PDB entry 7VAM | electron microscopy, 3.20 A resolution | chains E and G of the 12 polymer chains in the assembly

Chain E:
Molecule: V-type ATP synthase beta chain
Source organism: Thermus thermophilus HB8
Reference sequence: Q56404 (VATB_THET8); numbering as in UniProt (aligned over 1-478)
Chain sequence (478 residues; row label = number of the first residue in the row):
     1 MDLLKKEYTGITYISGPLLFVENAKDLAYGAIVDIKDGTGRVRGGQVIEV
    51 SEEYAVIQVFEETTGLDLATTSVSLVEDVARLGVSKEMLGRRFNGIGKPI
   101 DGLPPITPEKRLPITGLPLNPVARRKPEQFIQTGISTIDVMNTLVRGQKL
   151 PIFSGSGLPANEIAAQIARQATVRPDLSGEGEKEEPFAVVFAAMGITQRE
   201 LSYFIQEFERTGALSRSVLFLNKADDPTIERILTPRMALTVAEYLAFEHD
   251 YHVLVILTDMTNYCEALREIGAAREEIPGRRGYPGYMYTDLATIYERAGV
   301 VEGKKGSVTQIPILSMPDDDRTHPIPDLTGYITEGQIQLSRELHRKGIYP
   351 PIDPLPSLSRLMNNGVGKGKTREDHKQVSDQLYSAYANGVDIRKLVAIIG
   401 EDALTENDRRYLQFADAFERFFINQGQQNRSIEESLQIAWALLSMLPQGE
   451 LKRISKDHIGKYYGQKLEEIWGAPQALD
Disordered / not traced: 1-2, 471-478
Small-molecule neighbours: ATP (adenosine-5'-triphosphate): Gly330, Tyr331, Leu358, Ser359, Arg360, Asn363

Chain G:
Molecule: V-type ATP synthase subunit D
Source organism: Thermus thermophilus HB8
Reference sequence: O87880 (VATD_THET8); numbering as in UniProt (aligned over 1-223)
Chain sequence (223 residues; numbered 1 to 223; the number before each row is that of its first residue):
     1 MSQVSPTRMNLLQRRGQLRLAQKGVDLLKKKRDALVAEFFGLVREAMEAR
    51 KALDQAAKEAYAALLLAQAFDGPEVVAGAALGVPPLEGVEAEVENVWGSK
   101 VPRLKATFPDGALLSPVGTPAYTLEASRAFRRYAEALIRVANTETRLKKI
   151 GEEIKKTTRRVNALEQVVIPGIRAQIRFIQQVLEQREREDTFRLKRIKGK
   201 IEAREAEEEGGRPNPQVEIGAGL
Disordered / not traced: 1-3, 210-223

Chain E / chain G interface:
Residue-residue contacts (14):
  Glu275(E) - Lys195(G)  salt bridge
  Glu276(E) - Phe192(G)
  Ile277(E) - Phe192(G)  hydrophobic
  Ile277(E) - Arg196(G)
  Pro278(E) - Phe192(G)
  Gly279(E) - Gln185(G)
  Arg280(E) - Gln185(G)
  Arg281(E) - Gln181(G)
  Gly282(E) - Arg188(G)
  Ala397(E) - Asn162(G)  hydrogen bond (backbone-side chain)
  Ile398(E) - Arg159(G)
  Ile398(E) - Asn162(G)  hydrogen bond (backbone-side chain)
  Ile398(E) - Gln166(G)
  Ile399(E) - Arg159(G)
Also at the interface, not in a pair above, chain G (10 interface residues in all): Ala163

Summary:
The interface between chain E and chain G involves 11 residues on one side and 10 on the other, with 2
hydrogen bonds and 1 salt bridge. Polar pairs include Glu275(E)-Lys195(G), Ala397(E)-Asn162(G) and
Ile398(E)-Asn162(G). Ligands of chain E: ATP.
Chain E is V-type ATP synthase beta chain and chain G is V-type ATP synthase subunit D, both from Thermus
thermophilus HB8; the structure, V1EG of V/A-ATPase from Thermus thermophilus, high ATP, state1-2, was
determined by electron microscopy, deposited together with 7VAI, 7VAJ, 7VAK, 7VAL, 7VAN, 7VAO and 11 further
entries.
